5HQT - chain A; structure by X-ray diffraction, 1.60 A resolution.

# Chain A
Protein: aspartate/glutamate racemase
From: Escherichia coli O157:H7 str. SS52
UniProtKB: A0A0F6FBL7 (A0A0F6FBL7_ECO57); residues 1-230 here = UniProt positions 1-230
Amino-acid sequence (235 residues; each row starts with the number of its first residue):
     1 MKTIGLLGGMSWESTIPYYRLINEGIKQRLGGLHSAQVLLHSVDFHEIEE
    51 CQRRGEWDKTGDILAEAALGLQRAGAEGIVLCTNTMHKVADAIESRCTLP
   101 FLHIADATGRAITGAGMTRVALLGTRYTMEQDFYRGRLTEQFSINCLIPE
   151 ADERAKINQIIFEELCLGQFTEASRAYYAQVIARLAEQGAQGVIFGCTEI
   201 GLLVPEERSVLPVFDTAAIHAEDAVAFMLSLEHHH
Sequence notes: expression tag (231-235)
Ligand contacts: N-cyclohexyltaurine (NHE; 2-[N-cyclohexylamino]ethane sulfonic acid): Gln52, Arg53, Gly55, Trp57, Lys88, Tyr127, Gln131

# Overview
Bound to chain A: N-cyclohexyltaurine.
Chain A is aspartate/glutamate racemase (Escherichia coli O157:H7 str. SS52); the structure, Crystal structure
of an aspartate/glutamate racemase from Escherichia coli O157, was determined by X-ray diffraction, deposited
together with 5HRA and 5HRC.
